Entry 2ORM (X-ray diffraction, 2.10 A resolution); this record covers chains B and F of the 6 polymer chains in the assembly.

Chain B (and F):
Protein: Probable tautomerase HP0924
Source organism: Helicobacter pylori
Notes: EC 5.3.2.-; chain F of this document is another copy of the same molecule, construct and numbering; everything in this record applies to it too
UniProt: O25581 (Y924_HELPY); residues 1-67 here correspond to UniProt positions 2-68 (UniProt number = residue number + 1)
Sequence (67 residues; each row starts with the number of its first residue):
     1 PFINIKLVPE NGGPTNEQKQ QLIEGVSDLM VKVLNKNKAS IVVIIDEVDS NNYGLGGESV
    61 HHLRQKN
Not modelled in the structure: 66-67 (chain F: 65-67)
UniProt features mapped onto this chain:
  - active site: P1 (Proton acceptor)
What the authors report for this chain:
  - catalytic residues: P1 (by similarity / conservation)
  - catalytic residues: K36 (proposed by the authors, not directly observed)

Interface between chain B and chain F:
Contacting residue pairs (28):
  N16(B) with N51(F), hydrogen bond
  K19(B) with N51(F); N52(F), hydrogen bond
  Q20(B) with G57(F); E58(F); S59(F); H62(F)
  I23(B) with G54(F); G57(F); S59(F)
  E24(B) with G57(F)
  S27(B) with G57(F)
  K38(B) with G56(F)
  A39(B) with L55(F); G56(F)
  I41(B) with G54(F); L55(F); G56(F), hydrogen bond (backbone-backbone)
  V42(B) with Y53(F), hydrophobic; G54(F)
  V43(B) with N52(F); Y53(F); G54(F), hydrogen bond (backbone-backbone)
  I44(B) with N52(F); Y53(F), hydrophobic
  I45(B) with N52(F), hydrogen bond (backbone-backbone)
  D46(B) with K6(F), salt bridge
  E47(B) with N52(F), hydrogen bond
Other interface residues (no listed pair), chain F (12 interface residues in all): V48

In short:
15 residues of chain B face 12 of chain F across their interface, with 6 hydrogen bonds and 1 salt bridge.
Among the polar pairs are D46(B)-K6(F), N16(B)-N51(F) and K19(B)-N52(F). From UniProt: active-site residue
P1(B) on chain B. From the paper: catalytic residues P1(B) and K36(B).
Both chains are Probable tautomerase HP0924 (Helicobacter pylori). Entry 2ORM (Crystal Structure of the
4-Oxalocrotonate Tautomerase Homologue DmpI from Helicobacter pylori) was determined by X-ray diffraction
together with 3M20 and 3M21 from the same study.
